9E6T - chains A and J of the 4 polymer chains in the assembly; structure by X-ray diffraction, 2.78 A resolution.

== Chain A ==
Protein: B-cell lymphoma/leukemia 11A
From: Homo sapiens
Notes: fragment: Zinc finger domains 4-6
UniProt: Q9H165 (BC11A_HUMAN); numbering as in UniProt (aligned over 730-835)
Amino-acid sequence (108 residues; each row starts with the number of its first residue):
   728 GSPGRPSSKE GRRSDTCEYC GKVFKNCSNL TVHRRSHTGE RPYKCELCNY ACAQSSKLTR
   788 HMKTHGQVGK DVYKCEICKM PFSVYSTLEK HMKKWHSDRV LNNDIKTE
Not modelled in the structure: 728-741, 828-835
Sequence notes: expression tag (728-729)
Metal / ion sites: Zn2+ site 1: Cys744, Cys747, His760, His764; Zn2+ site 2: Cys772, Cys775, His788, His792; Zn2+ site 3: Cys802, Cys805, His818, His823
Swiss-Prot annotation at these positions:
  - zinc finger: Asp742 to His764 (C2H2-type 4), Tyr770 to His792 (C2H2-type 5), Tyr800 to His823 (C2H2-type 6)
  - binding site (Zn(2+)): Cys744, Cys747, His760, His764, Cys772, Cys775, His788, His792, Cys802, Cys805, His818, His823
  - cross-link: Lys833 (Glycyl lysine isopeptide (Lys-Gly) (interchain with G-Cter in SUMO2))

== Chain J ==
Molecule: DNA Strand II
Sequence (20 nucleotides; numbered 1 to 20; the number before each row is that of its first residue):
     1 GGGGTGGGGT TTGGGCAAGG

== Chain A / chain J interface ==
Contacting residue pairs - 28 pairs, chain A then chain J:
  Lys749(A) - DG8(J)  sugar contact
  Lys749(A) - DG9(J)  salt bridge to the phosphate
  Phe751(A) - DG9(J)  phosphate contact
  Asn753(A) - DT11(J)  hydrogen bond to the base
  Asn756(A) - DT10(J)  base contact
  His760(A) - DG8(J)  salt bridge to the phosphate
  Ser763(A) - DG7(J)  phosphate contact
  Arg768(A) - DG6(J)  salt bridge to the phosphate
  Tyr777(A) - DT5(J)  sugar contact
  Tyr777(A) - DG6(J)  hydrogen bond to the phosphate
  Gln781(A) - DG8(J)  base contact
  Gln781(A) - DG9(J)  base contact
  Lys784(A) - DG6(J)  base contact
  Lys784(A) - DG7(J)  hydrogen bond to the base
  Lys784(A) - DG8(J)  hydrogen bond to the base
  Arg787(A) - DT5(J)  base contact
  Arg787(A) - DG6(J)  hydrogen bond to the base
  Arg787(A) - DG7(J)  base contact
  His788(A) - DT5(J)  salt bridge to the phosphate
  Thr791(A) - DG4(J)  phosphate contact
  Thr791(A) - DT5(J)  phosphate contact
  Ser810(A) - DG4(J)  phosphate contact
  Val811(A) - DG3(J)  phosphate contact
  Val811(A) - DG4(J)  phosphate contact
  Ser813(A) - DG3(J)  sugar contact
  Thr814(A) - DG3(J)  hydrogen bond to the phosphate
  Thr814(A) - DG4(J)  hydrogen bond to the phosphate
  Lys817(A) - DG2(J)  base contact
Interface residues without a listed pair, chain A (20 interface residues in all): Ala778, Cys779

== In short ==
20 residues of chain A and 10 residues of chain J are in contact, with 7 hydrogen bonds and 4 salt bridges.
Among the polar pairs are Asn753(A)-DT11(J), Lys784(A)-DG7(J) and Lys784(A)-DG8(J). Curated annotation
(UniProt) lists 12 Zn2+-binding residues on chain A.
Here chain A is B-cell lymphoma/leukemia 11A (Homo sapiens) and chain J is DNA Strand II. Entry 9E6T (BCL11A
ZF4-6 in Complex with a DNA Sequence Observed in the Human Globin Locus Containing Motif ...) was determined
by X-ray diffraction together with 9E6R and 9E6S from the same study.
